3SM4 - chains B and E of the 5 polymer chains in the assembly; structure by X-ray diffraction, 1.88 A resolution.

# Chain B
Protein: Exonuclease
Source organism: Enterobacteria phage lambda
Notes: EC 3.1.11.3
Reference sequence: P03697 (EXO_LAMBD); residue numbers follow UniProt; this construct covers 1-226
Sequence (229 residues; numbered -2 to 226; the number before each row is that of its first residue; numbers below 1 keep their minus sign (Gly-2 is residue -2)):
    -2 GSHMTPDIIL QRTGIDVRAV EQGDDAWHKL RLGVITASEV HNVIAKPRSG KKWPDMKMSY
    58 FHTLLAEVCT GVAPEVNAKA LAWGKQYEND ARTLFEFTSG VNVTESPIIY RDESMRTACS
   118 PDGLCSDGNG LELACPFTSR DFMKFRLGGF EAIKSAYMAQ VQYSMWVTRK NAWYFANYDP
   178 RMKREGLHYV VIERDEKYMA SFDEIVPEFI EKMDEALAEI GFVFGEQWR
Not modelled in the structure: -2
Differences from the reference sequence: expression tag (-2 to 0); engineered mutation Ala131 (Lys in P03697)
Metal / ion sites: Mg2+ site 1: Asp119, Glu129, Leu130 (shared with DG2(E) of chain E); Mg2+ site 2: Asp119 (shared with DA1(E), DG2(E) of chain E)
From the paper describing this entry:
  - binding site for the 14-nt DNA strand (chain E): Trp24, Arg28, Arg45, Val73, Ala75, Ala77, Leu78, Arg137, Tyr154, Gln157
  - Mg2+ coordination: Asp119, Glu129, Leu130
  - Mg2+ coordination through a water molecule: Glu85
  - binding site for phosphate ion: Arg28
  - binding site for the 12-nt DNA strand: Ala42 to Trp50, Met53, Lys76
  - catalytic residues: Asp119, Glu129
  - mutagenesis - W24A, K49A, M53A, K76A, L78A, E85A: decreased catalytic activity
  - mutagenesis - R28A, R45A, D119A, R137A: abolished catalytic activity

# Chain E
Molecule: 14-nt DNA strand
Sequence (14 nucleotides; each row starts with the number of its first residue):
     1 AGCTACTGTA CCGA
Metal / ion sites: Mg2+ site 1: DA1, DG2 (shared with Asp119(B) of chain B); Mg2+ site 2: DG2 (shared with Asp119(B), Glu129(B), Leu130(B) of chain B)

# How chain B and chain E interact
Residue-residue contacts (32):
  Trp24(B) - DA1(E)  sugar contact
  His25(B) - DA1(E)  base contact
  Arg28(B) - DA1(E)  salt bridge to the phosphate
  Thr33(B) - DA1(E)  hydrogen bond to the phosphate
  Ala34(B) - DA1(E)  hydrogen bond to the phosphate
  Ser35(B) - DA1(E)  hydrogen bond to the phosphate
  Val73(B) - DG2(E)  hydrogen bond to the base
  Ala77(B) - DC3(E)  sugar contact
  Ala77(B) - DT4(E)  sugar contact
  Leu78(B) - DG2(E)  base contact
  Leu78(B) - DC3(E)  base contact
  Gly81(B) - DG2(E)  phosphate contact
  Gly81(B) - DC3(E)  phosphate contact
  Glu85(B) - DG2(E)  sugar contact
  Cys116(B) - DA1(E)  phosphate contact
  Ser117(B) - DA1(E)  hydrogen bond to the phosphate
  Asp119(B) - DG2(E)  phosphate contact
  Glu129(B) - DG2(E)  phosphate contact
  Ala131(B) - DC3(E)  phosphate contact
  Cys132(B) - DC3(E)  hydrogen bond to the phosphate
  Pro133(B) - DC3(E)  phosphate contact
  Pro133(B) - DT4(E)  phosphate contact
  Phe134(B) - DC3(E)  hydrogen bond to the phosphate
  Phe134(B) - DT4(E)  hydrogen bond to the phosphate
  Phe134(B) - DA5(E)  phosphate contact
  Thr135(B) - DT4(E)  hydrogen bond to the phosphate
  Thr135(B) - DA5(E)  phosphate contact
  Arg137(B) - DT4(E)  sugar contact
  Asp138(B) - DT4(E)  phosphate contact
  Lys151(B) - DT4(E)  salt bridge to the phosphate
  Tyr154(B) - DC3(E)  hydrogen bond to the phosphate
  Gln157(B) - DG2(E)  hydrogen bond to the phosphate
Other interface residues (no listed pair), chain B (30 interface residues in all): Glu36, Arg45, Asn74, Lys82, Leu130
Other interface residues (no listed pair), chain E (6 interface residues in all): DC11

# Summary
Chain B and chain E form an interface of 30 and 6 residues respectively, with 11 hydrogen bonds and 2 salt
bridges. Polar pairs include Val73(B)-DG2(E), Thr33(B)-DA1(E) and Ala34(B)-DA1(E). From the paper: catalytic
residues Asp119(B) and Glu129(B); W24A, K49A and M53A of chain B, among others, reduce catalytic activity; 10
substitutions were tested in all.
Chain B is Exonuclease (Enterobacteria phage lambda) and chain E is a 14-nt DNA strand; the structure, Crystal
Structure of the K131A Mutant of Lambda Exonuclease in Complex with a 5'-Phosphorylated 14-mer/12-mer Duplex
..., was determined by X-ray diffraction (same publication as 3SLP).
